Entry 6H25 (electron microscopy, 3.80 A resolution); this record covers chains D and G of the 12 polymer chains in the assembly.

# Chain D
Name: Exosome complex component RRP46
Organism: Homo sapiens
UniProtKB: Q9NQT4 (EXOS5_HUMAN); numbering as in UniProt (aligned over 1-235)
Sequence (237 residues; row label = number of the first residue in the row; numbers below 1 keep their minus sign (Arg-1 is residue -1)):
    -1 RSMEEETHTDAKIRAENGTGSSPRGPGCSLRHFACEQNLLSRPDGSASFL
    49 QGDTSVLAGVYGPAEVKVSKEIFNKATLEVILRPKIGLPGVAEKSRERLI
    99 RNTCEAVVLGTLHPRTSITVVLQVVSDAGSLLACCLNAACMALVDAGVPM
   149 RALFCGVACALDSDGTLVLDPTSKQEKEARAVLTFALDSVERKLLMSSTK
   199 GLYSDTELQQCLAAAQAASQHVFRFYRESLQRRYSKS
Not modelled in the structure: -1 to 24, 235
Construct notes: expression tag (-1 to 0)
UniProt features mapped onto this chain:
  - modified residue: Ser20 (Phosphoserine)
  - natural variant: Thr101 (T101K: In CABAC), Thr114 (T114I: In CABAC), Met148 (M148T: In CABAC; uncertain significance), Leu206 (L206H: In CABAC)

# Chain G
Name: Exosome complex component RRP40
Organism: Homo sapiens
UniProtKB: Q9NQT5 (EXOS3_HUMAN); residue numbers follow UniProt; this construct covers 1-275
Sequence (293 residues; row label = number of the first residue in the row; numbers below 1 keep their minus sign (Gly-17 is residue -17)):
   -17 GSGSGSGSGSGSGSGSGSMAEPASVAAESLAGSRARAARTVLGQVVLPGE
    33 ELLLPEQEDAEGPGGAVERPLSLNARACSRVRVVCGPGLRRCGDRLLVTK
    83 CGRLRHKEPGSGSGGGVYWVDSQQKRYVPVKGDHVIGIVTAKSGDIFKVD
   133 VGGSEPASLSYLSFEGATKRNRPNVQVGDLIYGQFVVANKDMEPEMVCID
   183 SCGRANGMGVIGQDGLLFKVTLGLIRKLLAPDCEIIQEVGKLYPLEIVFG
   233 MNGRIWVKAKTIQQTLILANILEACEHMTSDQRKQIFSRLAES
Not modelled in the structure: -17 to 16, 39-61, 91-98, 258-275
Construct notes: expression tag (-17 to 0)
UniProt features mapped onto this chain:
  - modified residue: Ala2 (N-acetylalanine)
  - cross-link: Lys151 (Glycyl lysine isopeptide (Lys-Gly) (interchain with G-Cter in SUMO2))
  - natural variant: Gly31 (G31A: In PCH1B), Asp132 (D132A: In PCH1B), Ala139 (A139P: In PCH1B), Trp238 (W238R: In PCH1B)

# How chain D and chain G interact
Pairs across the interface (29):
  Leu38(D) - Lys107(G)
  Ser39(D) - Lys107(G)  hydrogen bond (backbone-side chain)
  Pro41(D) - Lys107(G)
  Asp42(D) - Arg108(G)  salt bridge
  Pro61(D) - Arg108(G)
  Glu63(D) - Ser136(G)
  Leu110(D) - Arg72(G)
  His111(D) - Val110(G)
  Pro112(D) - Lys172(G)
  Arg113(D) - Lys172(G)
  Arg113(D) - Asp173(G)  hydrogen bond (side chain-backbone)
  Arg113(D) - Met174(G)
  Val142(D) - Cys83(G)  hydrophobic
  Ala144(D) - Gln106(G)
  Gly145(D) - Lys82(G)
  Gly145(D) - Gln106(G)
  Pro147(D) - Thr81(G)
  Met148(D) - Val80(G)
  Met148(D) - Thr81(G)  hydrogen bond (backbone-backbone)
  Arg149(D) - Gly31(G)
  Ala150(D) - Pro30(G)
  Leu151(D) - Pro30(G)  hydrophobic
  Arg225(D) - Leu29(G)
  Arg225(D) - Glu32(G)  salt bridge
  Leu228(D) - Leu29(G)  hydrophobic
  Arg231(D) - Gln105(G)  hydrogen bond
  Tyr232(D) - Cys83(G)  hydrogen bond
  Tyr232(D) - Gly84(G)
  Tyr232(D) - Arg85(G)  hydrogen bond (backbone-side chain)
Other interface residues (no listed pair), chain D (29 interface residues in all): Asn36, Ala62, Thr109, Thr114, Asp143, Val146, Gln229
Other interface residues (no listed pair), chain G (25 interface residues in all): Gln26, Val27, Leu79, Ser104, Gly135

# Overview
29 residues of chain D face 25 of chain G across their interface; the contacts include 6 hydrogen bonds and 2
salt bridges. Polar contacts include Asp42(D)-Arg108(G), Arg225(D)-Glu32(G) and Ser39(D)-Lys107(G).
Here chain D is Exosome complex component RRP46 and chain G is Exosome complex component RRP40, both from Homo
sapiens. Entry 6H25 (Human nuclear RNA exosome EXO-10-MPP6 complex) was determined by electron microscopy.
